PDB entry 8VCY | X-ray diffraction, 2.60 A resolution | chains C and D of the 5 polymer chains in the assembly

== Chain C ==
Name: Hybrid insulin peptide (HIP; InsC8-15-NPY68-74)
From: Homo sapiens
Amino-acid sequence (15 residues; row label = number of the first residue in the row; numbers below 1 keep their minus sign (Gly-2 is residue -2)):
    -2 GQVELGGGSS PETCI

== Chain D ==
Name: T-CELL-RECEPTOR, TCR A2.13 alpha
From: Homo sapiens
Amino-acid sequence (203 residues; row label = number of the first residue in the row; note: 16 numbers in that range are skipped by the numbering (no residue carries them; nothing is unmodelled there)):
     2 MKTTQ
     8 PPSMDCAEGR AANLPCNHST ISG
    36 NEYVYWYRQI HSQGPQYIIH GLK
    64 NNETN
    74 EMASLIITED RKSSTLILPH ATLRDTAVYY CIVSHNAGNM LTFGGGTRLM VKPHIQNPDP
   134 AVYQLRDSKS SDKSVCLFTD FDSQTNVSQS KDSDVYITDK CVLDMRSMDF KSNSAVAWSN
   194 KSDFACANAF NNSIIPEDTF FPSPESS
Unresolved in the structure: 205-220
Cystine bridges: Cys23-Cys104, Cys149-Cys199

== Interface between chain C and chain D ==
Residue-residue contacts (7):
  Gln-1(C) - Thr27(D)
  Gln-1(C) - Ile28(D)
  Gln-1(C) - Ser29(D)  hydrogen bond
  Val0(C) - Asn36(D)  hydrogen bond (backbone-side chain)
  Glu1(C) - Asn36(D)
  Leu2(C) - Asn36(D)
  Leu2(C) - His108(D)
Other interface residues (no listed pair), chain D (6 interface residues in all): Ala110

== In short ==
Chain C and chain D form an interface of 4 and 6 residues respectively, with 2 hydrogen bonds. Among the polar
pairs are Gln-1(C)-Ser29(D) and Val0(C)-Asn36(D).
Chain C is Hybrid insulin peptide (HIP; InsC8-15-NPY68-74) and chain D is T-CELL-RECEPTOR, TCR A2.13 alpha,
both from Homo sapiens; the structure, Human TCR A2.13 in complex with DQ8-InsC8-15NPY, was determined by
X-ray diffraction (same publication as 8VCX, 8VD0, 8VD2, 8VDD and 8VDU).
